Entry 6DBY (X-ray diffraction, 2.00 A resolution); this record covers chains A and B.

Chain A (and B):
Molecule: Nudix hydrolase 1
Organism: Arabidopsis thaliana
Notes: EC 3.6.1.55, 3.6.1.67, 3.6.1.22; chain B of this document is another copy of the same molecule, construct and numbering; everything in this record applies to it too
UniProtKB: Q9CA40 (NUDT1_ARATH); numbering as in UniProt (aligned over 1-147)
Chain sequence (150 residues; row label = number of the first residue in the row; numbers below 1 keep their minus sign (Gly-2 is residue -2)):
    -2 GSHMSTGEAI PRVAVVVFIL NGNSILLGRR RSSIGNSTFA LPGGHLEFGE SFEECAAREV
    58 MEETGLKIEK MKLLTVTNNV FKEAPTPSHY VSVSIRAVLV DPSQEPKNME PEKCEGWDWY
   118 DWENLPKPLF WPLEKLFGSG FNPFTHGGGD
Unresolved in the structure: -2 to 5, 145-147 (chain B: -2 to 5, 144-147)
Differences from the reference sequence: expression tag (-2 to 0)
UniProt features mapped onto this chain:
  - motif: Gly41 to Gly62 (Nudix box)
  - binding site (Mg(2+)): Glu56, Glu60
  - modified residue: Ser2 (N-acetylserine)

Interface between chain A and chain B:
Contacting residue pairs (47; chain A residue first):
  Ala6(A) - Phe45(B)
  Ile7(A) - Arg9(B)
  Ile7(A) - Phe45(B)
  Pro8(A) - Leu43(B)
  Pro8(A) - Glu44(B)
  Arg9(A) - Ile7(B)
  Val10(A) - Val10(B)  hydrophobic
  Val10(A) - Val88(B)  hydrophobic
  Leu43(A) - Pro8(B)
  Leu43(A) - Asn75(B)
  Leu43(A) - His86(B)
  Leu43(A) - Val88(B)  hydrophobic
  Glu44(A) - Pro8(B)
  Glu44(A) - His86(B)
  Phe45(A) - Ala6(B)
  Phe45(A) - Ile7(B)
  Phe45(A) - Pro8(B)
  Phe45(A) - Pro84(B)
  Phe45(A) - Ser85(B)
  Phe45(A) - His86(B)
  Gly46(A) - Val77(B)
  Gly46(A) - His86(B)  hydrogen bond (backbone-side chain)
  Glu47(A) - Asn75(B)  hydrogen bond (backbone-side chain)
  Glu47(A) - His86(B)
  Ser48(A) - Asn75(B)
  Phe49(A) - Thr74(B)
  Phe49(A) - Asn75(B)
  Leu70(A) - Thr72(B)
  Leu70(A) - Val73(B)
  Thr72(A) - Leu70(B)
  Val73(A) - Leu70(B)
  Val73(A) - Val73(B)  hydrophobic
  Asn75(A) - Leu43(B)
  Asn75(A) - Glu47(B)  hydrogen bond (side chain-backbone)
  Asn75(A) - Ser48(B)
  Asn75(A) - Phe49(B)
  Val77(A) - Gly46(B)
  Pro84(A) - Phe45(B)
  Ser85(A) - Phe45(B)
  His86(A) - Leu43(B)
  His86(A) - Glu44(B)
  His86(A) - Phe45(B)
  His86(A) - Gly46(B)  hydrogen bond (side chain-backbone)
  His86(A) - Glu47(B)
  Val88(A) - Val10(B)  hydrophobic
  Val88(A) - Leu43(B)  hydrophobic
  Val88(A) - Phe49(B)  hydrophobic
Also at the interface, not in a pair above, chain A (23 interface residues in all): Thr74, Val90
Also at the interface, not in a pair above, chain B (24 interface residues in all): Lys79, Val90

In short:
Chain A and chain B form an interface of 23 and 24 residues respectively; the contacts include 4 hydrogen
bonds. Polar contacts include Gly46(A)-His86(B) and Glu47(A)-Asn75(B). Curated annotation (UniProt) lists
Mg2+-binding residues Glu56(A) and Glu60(A) on chain A.
Both chains are Nudix hydrolase 1 (Arabidopsis thaliana). Entry 6DBY (Crystal structure of Nudix 1 from
Arabidopsis thaliana) was determined by X-ray diffraction, deposited together with 6DBZ.
